Entry 6KLY (X-ray diffraction, 2.01 A resolution); this record covers chain A.

[Chain A]
Molecule: Type III effector XopAI
From: Xanthomonas citri
UniProtKB: Q8PHM1 (Q8PHM1_XANAC); numbering as in UniProt (aligned over 1-296)
Amino-acid sequence (316 residues; each row starts with the number of its first residue; numbers below 1 keep their minus sign (Met-19 is residue -19)):
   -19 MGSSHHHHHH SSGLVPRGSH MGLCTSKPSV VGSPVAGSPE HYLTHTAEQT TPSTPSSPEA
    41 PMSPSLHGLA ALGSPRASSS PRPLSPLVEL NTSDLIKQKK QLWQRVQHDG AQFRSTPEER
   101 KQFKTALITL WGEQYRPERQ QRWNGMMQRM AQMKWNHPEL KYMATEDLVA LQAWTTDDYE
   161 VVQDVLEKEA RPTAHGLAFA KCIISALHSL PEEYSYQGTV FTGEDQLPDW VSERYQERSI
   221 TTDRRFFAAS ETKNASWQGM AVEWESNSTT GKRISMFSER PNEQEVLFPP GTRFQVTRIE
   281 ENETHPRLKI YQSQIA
Unresolved in the structure: -19 to 59
Differences from the reference sequence: expression tag (-19 to 0)
What the authors report for this chain:
  - interface residues: Ser60 to Pro66, Trp154, Thr156, Tyr159, Thr232 to Met240, Arg260, Glu265
  - conformationally variable residues (side-chain flip): Trp237

[Summary]
The paper reports interface residues Ser60, Trp154 and Thr156 among others; conformational variability at
Trp237.
Chain A is Type III effector XopAI (Xanthomonas citri); the structure, Crystal structure of the type III
effector XopAI from Xanthomonas axonopodis pv. citri in space group ..., was determined by X-ray diffraction
(same publication as 6K93 and 6K94).
